PDB entry 4BMO | X-ray diffraction, 1.81 A resolution | chains A and B

[Chain A]
Name: Ribonucleoside-diphosphate reductase subunit beta
From: Bacillus cereus
Notes: EC 1.17.4.1
UniProtKB: Q81G55 (Q81G55_BACCR); residue numbers follow UniProt; this construct covers 1-322
Sequence (322 residues; each row starts with the number of its first residue):
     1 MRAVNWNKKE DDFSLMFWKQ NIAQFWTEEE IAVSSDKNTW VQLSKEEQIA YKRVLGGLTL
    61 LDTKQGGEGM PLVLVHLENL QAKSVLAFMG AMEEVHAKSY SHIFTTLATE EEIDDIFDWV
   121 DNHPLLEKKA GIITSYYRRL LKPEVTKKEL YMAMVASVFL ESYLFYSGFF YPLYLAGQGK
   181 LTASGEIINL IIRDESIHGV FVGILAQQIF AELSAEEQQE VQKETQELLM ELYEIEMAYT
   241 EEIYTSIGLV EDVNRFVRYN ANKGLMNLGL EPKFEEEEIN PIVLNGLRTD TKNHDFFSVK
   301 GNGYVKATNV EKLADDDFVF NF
Disordered / not traced: 291-322
Ion coordination: Fe2+ site 1: Asp62, His96; Fe2+ site 2 near His198 (its only coordinating residue here)
Residues lining bound ligands: FMN (flavin mononucleotide): Met16, Phe17, Gln20, Ile197, Val200

[Chain B]
Name: NRDI
From: Bacillus cereus
UniProtKB: B0YPL1 (B0YPL1_BACCE); numbering as in UniProt (aligned over 1-119)
Sequence (119 residues; each row starts with the number of its first residue):
     1 MLVAYDSMTG NVKRFIHKLN MPAVQIDEDL VIDEDFILIT YTTGFGNVPE RVLDFLERNN
    61 EKLKGVSASG NRNWGDMFGA SADKISTKYE VPIVSKFELS GTNNDVEYFK ERVREIATH
Residues lining bound ligands: FMN (flavin mononucleotide): Asp6, Ser7, Met8, Thr9, Gly10, Asn11, Val12, Tyr41, Thr42, Thr43, Gly44, Phe45, Gly46, Ser69, Gly70, Asn71, Trp74, Met77, Phe78, Gly79, Leu99

[How chain A and chain B interact]
Residue-residue contacts - 34 pairs, chain A then chain B:
  Asp12(A) - Met8(B)
  Phe13(A) - Met8(B)  hydrophobic
  Met16(A) - Met8(B)  hydrophobic
  Gln20(A) - Gly44(B)
  Gln20(A) - Phe45(B)
  Gln20(A) - Trp74(B)
  Ala23(A) - Phe45(B)  hydrophobic
  Gln24(A) - Trp74(B)
  Tyr166(A) - Asn73(B)  hydrogen bond
  Ile192(A) - Asn73(B)
  Arg193(A) - Phe45(B)
  Arg193(A) - Trp74(B)
  Ser196(A) - Asn71(B)  hydrogen bond
  Ser196(A) - Asn73(B)  hydrogen bond
  Ile197(A) - Trp74(B)  hydrophobic
  Ile204(A) - Thr9(B)
  Tyr259(A) - Arg72(B)
  Tyr259(A) - Glu98(B)  hydrogen bond
  Lys263(A) - Asn71(B)  hydrogen bond
  Lys263(A) - Glu98(B)  salt bridge
  Lys263(A) - Leu99(B)
  Met266(A) - Asn11(B)
  Met266(A) - Arg14(B)
  Met266(A) - Leu99(B)  hydrophobic
  Met266(A) - Ser100(B)
  Gly269(A) - Arg14(B)
  Glu276(A) - Thr102(B)
  Glu276(A) - Asn103(B)  hydrogen bond (side chain-backbone)
  Ile279(A) - Arg72(B)
  Leu284(A) - Arg72(B)
  Leu287(A) - Arg72(B)
  Leu287(A) - Asn73(B)
  Leu287(A) - Gly75(B)
  Arg288(A) - Asp76(B)
Interface residues without a listed pair, chain A (25 interface residues in all): Val200, Asn267, Glu271, Thr289
Interface residues without a listed pair, chain B (19 interface residues in all): Thr43, Gly101

[Overview]
The interface between chain A and chain B involves 25 residues on one side and 19 on the other; the contacts
include 6 hydrogen bonds and 1 salt bridge. Polar pairs include Lys263(A)-Glu98(B), Tyr166(A)-Asn73(B) and
Ser196(A)-Asn71(B).
Here chain A is Ribonucleoside-diphosphate reductase subunit beta and chain B is NRDI, both from Bacillus
cereus. Entry 4BMO (Crystal Structure of Bacillus cereus Ribonucleotide Reductase di- iron NrdF in Complex
with NrdI (1.8 A ...) was determined by X-ray diffraction together with 4BMP, 4BMQ, 4BMR, 4BMT and 4BMU from
the same study.
